1E1Q - chains A and E of the 7 polymer chains in the assembly; structure by X-ray diffraction, 2.61 A resolution.

Chain A:
Name: Bovine mitochondrial F1-atpase
From: Bos taurus
Notes: EC 3.6.1.34
UniProt: P19483 (ATP0_BOVIN); residues 1-510 here correspond to UniProt positions 44-553 (UniProt number = residue number + 43)
Amino-acid sequence (510 residues; each row starts with the number of its first residue):
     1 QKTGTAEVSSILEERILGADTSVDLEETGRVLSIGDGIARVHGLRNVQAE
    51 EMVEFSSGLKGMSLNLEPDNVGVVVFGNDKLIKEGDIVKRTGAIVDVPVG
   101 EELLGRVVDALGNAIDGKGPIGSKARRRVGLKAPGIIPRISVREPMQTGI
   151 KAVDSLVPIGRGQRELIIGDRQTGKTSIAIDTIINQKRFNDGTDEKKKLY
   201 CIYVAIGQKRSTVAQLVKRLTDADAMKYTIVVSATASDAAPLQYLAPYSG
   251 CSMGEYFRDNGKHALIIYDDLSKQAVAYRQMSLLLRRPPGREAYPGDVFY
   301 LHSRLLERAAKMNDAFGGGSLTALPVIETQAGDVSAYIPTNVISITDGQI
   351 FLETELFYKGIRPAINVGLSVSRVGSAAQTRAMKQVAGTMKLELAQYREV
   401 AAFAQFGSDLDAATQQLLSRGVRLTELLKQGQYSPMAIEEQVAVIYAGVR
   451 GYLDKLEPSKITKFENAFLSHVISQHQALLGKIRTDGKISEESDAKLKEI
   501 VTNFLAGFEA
Disordered / not traced: 1-23
Sequence notes: conflict Gly481 (Ser524 in P19483)
Ion coordination: Mg2+: Thr176 (together with AMP-PNP)
Small-molecule neighbours: AMP-PNP (ANP; phosphoaminophosphonic acid-adenylate ester): Asp170, Arg171, Gln172, Thr173, Gly174, Lys175, Thr176, Ser177, Phe357, Arg362, Pro363, Gln430, Gly431, Gln432
UniProt features mapped onto this chain:
  - binding site (ATP): Gln172, Gly174, Lys175, Thr176, Ser177, Gln430, Gln432
  - binding site (Mg(2+)): Thr176, Asp269
  - site: Ser370 (Required for activity)
  - modified residue: Gln1 (Pyrrolidone carboxylic acid), Ser10 (Phosphoserine), Ser22 (Phosphoserine), Ser33 (Phosphoserine), Ser63 (Phosphoserine), Lys80 (N6-acetyllysine), Lys83 (N6-acetyllysine), Lys89 (N6-acetyllysine), Thr91 (Phosphothreonine), Lys118 (N6-acetyllysine), Ser123 (Phosphoserine), Lys124 (N6-acetyllysine), Ser141 (Phosphoserine), Arg161 (Omega-N-methylarginine), Lys187 (N6-acetyllysine), Lys196 (N6-acetyllysine), Lys197 (N6-acetyllysine), Lys218 (N6-acetyllysine), Lys262 (N6-acetyllysine), Lys384 (N6-acetyllysine) and 6 more in UniProt
  - glycosylation: Ser33 (O-linked (GlcNAc) serine)

Chain E:
Name: Bovine mitochondrial F1-atpase
From: Bos taurus
Notes: EC 3.6.1.34
UniProt: P00829 (ATPB_BOVIN); aligned to UniProt positions 47-528 over residues -4 to 478 (the alignment contains insertions or deletions, so no single offset holds)
Amino-acid sequence (482 residues; row label = number of the first residue in the row; note: 1 number in that range is skipped by the numbering (no residue carries it; nothing is unmodelled there); numbers below 1 keep their minus sign (Ala-4 is residue -4)):
    -4 AAQA
     1 SPSPKAGATTGRIVAVIGAVVDVQFDEGLPPILNALEVQGRETRLVLEVA
    51 QHLGESTVRTIAMDGTEGLVRGQKVLDSGAPIRIPVGPETLGRIMNVIGE
   101 PIDERGPIKTKQFAAIHAEAPEFVEMSVEQEILVTGIKVVDLLAPYAKGG
   151 KIGLFGGAGVGKTVLIMELINNVAKAHGGYSVFAGVGERTREGNDLYHEM
   201 IESGVINLKDATSKVALVYGQMNEPPGARARVALTGLTVAEYFRDQEGQD
   251 VLLFIDNIFRFTQAGSEVSALLGRIPSAVGYQPTLATDMGTMQERITTTK
   301 KGSITSVQAIYVPADDLTDPAPATTFAHLDATTVLSRAIAELGIYPAVDP
   351 LDSTSRIMDPNIVGSEHYDVARGVQKILQDYKSLQDIIAILGMDELSEED
   401 KLTVSRARKIQRFLSQPFQVAEVFTGHLGKLVPLKETIKGFQQILAGEYD
   451 HLPEQAFYMVGPIEEAVAKADKLAEEHS
Disordered / not traced: -4 to -1, 1-8, 475-478
UniProt features mapped onto this chain:
  - binding site (ADP): Gly159, Val160, Gly161, Lys162, Thr163, Val164
  - binding site (ATP): Gly159, Gly161, Lys162, Thr163, Val164, Arg189
  - binding site (phosphate): Gly159, Val160, Gly161, Lys162, Thr163
  - binding site (Mg(2+)): Thr163, Glu188
  - modified residue: Lys74 (N6-acetyllysine), Lys111 (N6-acetyllysine), Lys148 (N6-acetyllysine), Lys209 (N6-acetyllysine), Lys214 (N6-acetyllysine), Thr262 (Phosphothreonine), Ser365 (Phosphoserine), Lys376 (N6-acetyllysine), Ser383 (Phosphoserine), Lys430 (N6-acetyllysine), Lys435 (N6-acetyllysine), Lys472 (N6-acetyllysine)
  - glycosylation: Ser56 (O-linked (GlcNAc) serine)

Interface between chain A and chain E:
Contacting residue pairs - 71 pairs, chain A then chain E:
  Gly43(A) - Arg71(E)  hydrogen bond (backbone-side chain)
  Leu44(A) - Arg71(E)  hydrogen bond (backbone-side chain)
  Arg45(A) - Arg71(E)
  Asn46(A) - Val70(E)
  Val47(A) - Leu69(E)
  Val47(A) - Val70(E)
  Gln48(A) - Gly68(E)
  Gln48(A) - Leu69(E)
  Gln48(A) - Val70(E)
  Ala49(A) - Val16(E)  hydrophobic
  Ala49(A) - Thr66(E)
  Ala49(A) - Glu67(E)
  Ala49(A) - Gly68(E)  hydrogen bond (backbone-backbone)
  Ala49(A) - Leu69(E)  hydrogen bond (backbone-backbone)
  Asn65(A) - Val16(E)
  Asn65(A) - Ile17(E)
  Leu66(A) - Ala15(E)
  Leu66(A) - Val16(E)  hydrogen bond (backbone-backbone)
  Leu66(A) - Leu69(E)
  Leu66(A) - Arg71(E)
  Glu67(A) - Val14(E)
  Glu67(A) - Arg71(E)  hydrogen bond (backbone-side chain)
  Pro68(A) - Val14(E)
  Asn70(A) - Arg71(E)
  Val71(A) - Arg71(E)
  Lys132(A) - Asp64(E)  salt bridge
  Ala133(A) - Asn223(E)
  Pro134(A) - Thr190(E)
  Gly135(A) - Thr190(E)
  Ile136(A) - Ile102(E)
  Ile136(A) - Thr190(E)
  Ile136(A) - Gly193(E)
  Ile136(A) - Asn194(E)
  Ile136(A) - Tyr219(E)  hydrophobic
  Ile137(A) - Ile102(E)
  Ile137(A) - Asp103(E)
  Ile137(A) - Glu104(E)
  Ile137(A) - Tyr197(E)  hydrophobic
  Arg139(A) - Thr190(E)
  Arg139(A) - Asn194(E)  hydrogen bond (backbone-side chain)
  Ile140(A) - Asn194(E)
  Ser141(A) - Asp195(E)  hydrogen bond
  Arg287(A) - Ile17(E)
  Arg287(A) - Gly18(E)
  Pro288(A) - Ala270(E)
  Pro288(A) - Gly273(E)
  Gly296(A) - Glu267(E)
  Gly296(A) - Ala270(E)
  Gly296(A) - Leu271(E)
  Asp297(A) - Leu271(E)
  Phe299(A) - Met222(E)  hydrophobic
  Phe299(A) - Arg229(E)
  Phe299(A) - Glu267(E)
  Tyr300(A) - Asn223(E)
  Tyr300(A) - Glu224(E)
  Tyr300(A) - Pro225(E)
  Ser303(A) - Met222(E)  hydrogen bond (side chain-backbone)
  Ser303(A) - Asn223(E)
  Glu307(A) - Arg189(E)
  Glu307(A) - Thr190(E)  hydrogen bond (side chain-backbone)
  Glu307(A) - Asn223(E)
  Ser335(A) - Ala314(E)
  Ser344(A) - Arg189(E)  hydrogen bond (backbone-side chain)
  Ser344(A) - Met222(E)
  Ile345(A) - Arg189(E)
  Ile345(A) - Met222(E)  hydrophobic
  Thr346(A) - Arg189(E)
  Asp347(A) - Arg191(E)  salt bridge
  Arg373(A) - Arg189(E)
  Arg373(A) - Glu192(E)  salt bridge
  Val374(A) - Arg191(E)
Also at the interface, not in a pair above, chain A (41 interface residues in all): Glu50, Leu64, Arg164, Arg304
Also at the interface, not in a pair above, chain E (39 interface residues in all): Gly65, Ala158, Glu188, Gln221, Pro226

Overview:
Chain A and chain E form an interface of 41 and 39 residues respectively, with 11 hydrogen bonds and 3 salt
bridges. Polar pairs include Lys132(A)-Asp64(E), Asp347(A)-Arg191(E) and Arg373(A)-Glu192(E). Ligands of chain
A: AMP-PNP.
Chain A is Bovine mitochondrial F1-atpase and chain E is Bovine mitochondrial F1-atpase, both from Bos taurus;
the structure, Bovine mitochondrial F1-atpase at 100K, was determined by X-ray diffraction, deposited together
with 1E1R.
